Entry 8FS6 (electron microscopy, 2.90 A resolution); this record covers chains A and E of the 11 polymer chains in the assembly.

[Chain A]
Molecule: Checkpoint protein RAD24
Source organism: Saccharomyces cerevisiae
Reference sequence: P32641 (RAD24_YEAST); residue numbers follow UniProt; this construct covers 1-545
Amino-acid sequence (545 residues; numbered 1 to 545; the number before each row is that of its first residue):
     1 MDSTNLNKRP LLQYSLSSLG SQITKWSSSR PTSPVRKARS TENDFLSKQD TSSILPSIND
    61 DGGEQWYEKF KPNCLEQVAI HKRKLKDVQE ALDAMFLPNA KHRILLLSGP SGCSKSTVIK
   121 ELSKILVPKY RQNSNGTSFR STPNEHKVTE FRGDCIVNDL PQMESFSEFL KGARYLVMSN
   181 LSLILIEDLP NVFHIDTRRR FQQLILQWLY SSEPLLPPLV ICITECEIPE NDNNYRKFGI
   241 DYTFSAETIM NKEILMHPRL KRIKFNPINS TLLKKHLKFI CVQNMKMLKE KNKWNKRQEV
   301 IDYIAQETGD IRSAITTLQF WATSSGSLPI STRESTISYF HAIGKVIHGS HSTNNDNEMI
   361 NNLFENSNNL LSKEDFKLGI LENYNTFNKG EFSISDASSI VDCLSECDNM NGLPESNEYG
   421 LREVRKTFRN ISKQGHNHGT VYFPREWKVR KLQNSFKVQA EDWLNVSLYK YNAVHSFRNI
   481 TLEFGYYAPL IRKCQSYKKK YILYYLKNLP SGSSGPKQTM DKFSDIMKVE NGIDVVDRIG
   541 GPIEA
Unresolved in the structure: 1-62, 134-146, 500-532, 545
Curated features (UniProtKB/Swiss-Prot):
  - binding site (ATP): G109 to S116
  - mutagenesis: K115 (K115E: Reduces NTP-binding and hydrolysis. Shows DNA damage sensitivity; K115R: No effect on NTP-binding and hydrolysis. Resistant to DNA damage)
Bound ions: Mg2+: S116, E187 (together with ATP-gamma-S)
Small-molecule neighbours: ATP-gamma-S (AGS; phosphothiophosphoric acid-adenylate ester): Y67, F70, K71, P72, Q77, V78, A79, S111, G112, C113, S114, K115, S116, T117, E187, T224, H276, I311, R312, I315

[Chain E]
Molecule: Replication factor C subunit 5
Source organism: Saccharomyces cerevisiae
Reference sequence: P38251 (RFC5_YEAST); residues 1-354 here = UniProt positions 1-354
Amino-acid sequence (354 residues; row label = number of the first residue in the row):
     1 MSLWVDKYRP KSLNALSHNE ELTNFLKSLS DQPRDLPHLL LYGPNGTGKK TRCMALLESI
    61 FGPGVYRLKI DVRQFVTASN RKLELNVVSS PYHLEITPSD MGNNDRIVIQ ELLKEVAQME
   121 QVDFQDSKDG LAHRYKCVII NEANSLTKDA QAALRRTMEK YSKNIRLIMV CDSMSPIIAP
   181 IKSRCLLIRC PAPSDSEIST ILSDVVTNER IQLETKDILK RIAQASNGNL RVSLLMLESM
   241 ALNNELALKS SSPIIKPDWI IVIHKLTRKI VKERSVNSLI ECRAVLYDLL AHCIPANIIL
   301 KELTFSLLDV ETLNTTNKSS IIEYSSVFDE RLSLGNKAIF HLEGFIAKVM CCLD
Unresolved in the structure: 1, 125-130
Curated features (UniProtKB/Swiss-Prot):
  - binding site (ATP): V5, S17, G43 to T51, R231
Small-molecule neighbours:
  - ADP (adenosine-5'-diphosphate): V5, D6, Y8, R9, P10, L16, S17, H18, P44, N45, G46, T47, G48, K49, K50, T51, R52, I201, L230, R231, L234
  - ATP-gamma-S (AGS; phosphothiophosphoric acid-adenylate ester): R155, E159, P180, R184

[How chain A and chain E interact]
Pairs across the interface (106):
  K377(A) with F340(E)
  L378(A) with K337(E); F340(E), hydrophobic
  L381(A) with R283(E), hydrogen bond (backbone-side chain); I339(E), hydrophobic; F340(E), hydrophobic
  E382(A) with R283(E), salt bridge; Y287(E), hydrogen bond
  Y384(A) with L279(E); R283(E); E343(E), hydrogen bond
  N385(A) with I280(E); R283(E)
  K389(A) with N277(E)
  G390(A) with V276(E); N277(E)
  F392(A) with V276(E)
  I394(A) with L279(E), hydrophobic; C351(E), hydrogen bond (backbone-side chain); D354(E)
  S395(A) with C351(E)
  S398(A) with A347(E); C351(E)
  V401(A) with F340(E); E343(E); G344(E)
  D402(A) with R331(E), hydrogen bond (backbone-side chain)
  L404(A) with F340(E), hydrophobic
  S405(A) with F328(E); R331(E), hydrogen bond; F340(E); H341(E)
  D408(A) with G335(E); N336(E), hydrogen bond (side chain-backbone); K337(E), hydrogen bond (side chain-backbone); H341(E), salt bridge
  N409(A) with R331(E), hydrogen bond (side chain-backbone); L334(E), hydrogen bond (side chain-backbone); G335(E); H341(E)
  R445(A) with I280(E); R283(E); A284(E); Y287(E)
  E446(A) with Y287(E); K337(E); I339(E)
  V449(A) with Y287(E), hydrophobic; A291(E)
  L452(A) with A291(E)
  Q453(A) with L290(E), hydrogen bond (side chain-backbone); A291(E); C293(E)
  F456(A) with H292(E); C293(E), hydrophobic
  K457(A) with C293(E), hydrogen bond
  L468(A) with I70(E), hydrophobic
  Y471(A) with S2(E), hydrogen bond (side chain-backbone)
  A473(A) with D6(E)
  V474(A) with L68(E), hydrophobic
  H475(A) with D6(E), salt bridge
  S476(A) with E142(E), hydrogen bond
  F477(A) with C293(E), hydrophobic
  R478(A) with P295(E); N297(E); I298(E)
  N479(A) with N45(E); R231(E), hydrogen bond
  T481(A) with C293(E), hydrogen bond (side chain-backbone)
  L482(A) with W259(E), hydrogen bond (backbone-side chain)
  E483(A) with N229(E), hydrogen bond; R231(E), salt bridge; V232(E); L235(E)
  F484(A) with V5(E), hydrophobic; R231(E); L235(E), hydrophobic
  Y486(A) with I255(E); K256(E), hydrogen bond (side chain-backbone); P257(E), hydrophobic; D258(E)
  Y487(A) with M236(E), hydrogen bond; S239(E); I255(E), hydrogen bond (side chain-backbone); K256(E); P257(E)
  I491(A) with L3(E), hydrophobic; E238(E); S239(E); L242(E), hydrophobic
  R492(A) with L3(E)
  C494(A) with L242(E), hydrophobic; N243(E), hydrogen bond
  Q495(A) with S2(E); L242(E)
  K498(A) with E245(E), salt bridge
  R538(A) with D258(E), salt bridge
  I539(A) with H292(E)
  G540(A) with H292(E)
  G541(A) with H292(E)
  P542(A) with H292(E), hydrogen bond (backbone-side chain)
  I543(A) with D258(E); V262(E), hydrophobic; D288(E); H292(E)
  E544(A) with D288(E)
Other interface residues (no listed pair), chain A (58 interface residues in all): E374, S393, A397, E406, R450, N472
Other interface residues (no listed pair), chain E (63 interface residues in all): R9, V88, E95, D172, S275, L289, I294, E330, K348, M350

[Overview]
58 residues of chain A face 63 of chain E across their interface; the contacts include 23 hydrogen bonds and 6
salt bridges. Among the polar pairs are E382(A)-R283(E), D408(A)-H341(E) and H475(A)-D6(E). Bound to chain A:
ATP-gamma-S. Chain E binds ATP-gamma-S and ADP.
Here chain A is Checkpoint protein RAD24 and chain E is Replication factor C subunit 5, both from
Saccharomyces cerevisiae. Entry 8FS6 (Structure of S. cerevisiae Rad24-RFC loading the 9-1-1 clamp onto a
10-nt gapped DNA in step ...) was determined by electron microscopy together with 8FS3, 8FS4, 8FS5, 8FS7 and
8FS8 from the same study.
